PDB entry 8QY4 | electron microscopy, 3.06 A resolution | chains A and F of the 6 polymer chains in the assembly

[Chain A]
Protein: Interleukin-11
From: Homo sapiens
Reference sequence: P20809 (IL11_HUMAN); numbering as in UniProt (aligned over 1-199)
Chain sequence (199 residues; row label = number of the first residue in the row):
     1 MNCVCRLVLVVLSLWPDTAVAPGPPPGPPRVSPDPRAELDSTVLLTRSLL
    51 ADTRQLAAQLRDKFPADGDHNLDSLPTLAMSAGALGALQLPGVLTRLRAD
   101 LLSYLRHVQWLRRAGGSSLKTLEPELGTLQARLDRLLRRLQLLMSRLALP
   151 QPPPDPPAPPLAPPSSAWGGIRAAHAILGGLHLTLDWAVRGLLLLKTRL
Disordered / not traced: 1-34
UniProt features mapped onto this chain:
  - region: H182 to R190 (Important for interaction with IL11RA and for the stimulation of cell proliferation)
  - site: W168 (Important for interaction with IL6ST and for the stimulation of cell proliferation)
What the authors report for this chain:
  - conformationally variable residues (loop rearrangement): T77 to L90

[Chain F]
Protein: Interleukin-6 receptor subunit beta
From: Mus musculus
Reference sequence: Q00560 (IL6RB_MOUSE); numbering as in UniProt (aligned over 1-917)
Chain sequence (917 residues; row label = number of the first residue in the row):
     1 MSAPRIWLAQALLFFLTTESIGQLLEPCGYIYPEFPVVQRGSNFTAICVL
    51 KEACLQHYYVNASYIVWKTNHAAVPREQVTVINRTTSSVTFTDVVLPSVQ
   101 LTCNILSFGQIEQNVYGVTMLSGFPPDKPTNLTCIVNEGKNMLCQWDPGR
   151 ETYLETNYTLKSEWATEKFPDCQSKHGTSCMVSYMPTYYVNIEVWVEAEN
   201 ALGKVSSESINFDPVDKVKPTPPYNLSVTNSEELSSILKLSWVSSGLGGL
   251 LDLKSDIQYRTKDASTWIQVPLEDTMSPRTSFTVQDLKPFTEYVFRIRSI
   301 KDSGKGYWSDWSEEASGTTYEDRPSRPPSFWYKTNPSHGQEYRSVRLIWK
   351 ALPLSEANGKILDYEVILTQSKSVSQTYTVTGTELTVNLTNDRYVASLAA
   401 RNKVGKSAAAVLTIPSPHVTAAYSVVNLKAFPKDNLLWVEWTPPPKPVSK
   451 YILEWCVLSENAPCVEDWQQEDATVNRTHLRGRLLESKCYQITVTLVFAT
   501 GPGGSESLKAYLKQAAPARGPTVRTKKVGKNEAVLAWDQIPVDDQNGFIR
   551 NYSISYRTSVGKEMVVHVDSSHTEYTLSSLSSDTLYMVRMAAYTDEGGKD
   601 GPEFTFTTPKFAQGEIEAIVVPVCLAFLLTTLLGVLFCFNKRDLIKKHIW
   651 PNVPDPSKSHIAQWSPHTPPRHNFNSKDQMYSDGNFTDVSVVEIEANNKK
   701 PCPDDLKSVDLFKKEKVSTEGHSSGIGGSSCMSSSRPSISSNEENESAQS
   751 TASTVQYSTVVHSGYRHQVPSVQVFSRSESTQPLLDSEERPEDLQLVDSV
   801 DGGDEILPRQPYFKQNCSQPEACPEISHFERSNQVLSGNEEDFVRLKQQQ
   851 VSDHISQPYGSEQRRLFQEGSTADALGTGADGQMERFESVGMETTIDEEI
   901 PKSYLPQTVRQGGYMPQ
Disordered / not traced: 1-24, 608-917
Disulfide bonds: C28-C54, C48-C103, C134-C144, C172-C180, C456-C464
Covalent attachments: N-acetylglucosamine (NAG) linked to N43, N61, N83, N131, N157, N225
Construct notes: engineered mutation L496 (Pro in Q00560)
UniProt features mapped onto this chain:
  - motif: W308 to S312 (WSXWS motif), I649 to S657 (Box 1 motif)
  - modified residue (Phosphoserine): S659, S665, S780, S787, S827, S837
  - glycosylation (N-linked (GlcNAc...) asparagine): N43, N61, N83, N131, N157, N225, N388, N476, N551
What the authors report for this chain:
  - mutagenesis - P496L: unchanged binding to IL-11
  - mutagenesis - P496L: unchanged binding to IL-6

[How chain A and chain F interact]
Contacting residue pairs (16; chain A residue first):
  D62(A) with H71(F), salt bridge
  P65(A) with H71(F)
  D67(A) with K68(F), salt bridge; N104(F), hydrogen bond; E112(F); Q113(F); N114(F), hydrogen bond (side chain-backbone)
  G68(A) with E112(F)
  D69(A) with Q113(F), hydrogen bond (backbone-side chain)
  H70(A) with N114(F)
  S166(A) with Y116(F), hydrogen bond
  W168(A) with N114(F), hydrogen bond; V115(F); Y116(F); G117(F)
  R172(A) with N114(F), hydrogen bond (side chain-backbone)
Also at the interface, not in a pair above, chain A (10 interface residues in all): K63
Also at the interface, not in a pair above, chain F (11 interface residues in all): Q100, T102
Interface features reported in the paper:
  - specific contacts: D67(A)-K68(F) (salt bridge)

[Overview]
The interface between chain A and chain F involves 10 residues on one side and 11 on the other; the contacts
include 6 hydrogen bonds and 2 salt bridges. Polar contacts include D62(A)-H71(F), D67(A)-K68(F) and
D67(A)-N104(F). The authors report a salt bridge between D67(A) and K68(F). The paper reports that P496L of
chain F leaves binding to IL-11 unchanged; conformational variability at T77(A).
Chain A is Interleukin-11 (Homo sapiens) and chain F is Interleukin-6 receptor subunit beta (Mus musculus);
the structure, Structure of interleukin 11 (gp130 P496L mutant), was determined by electron microscopy (same
publication as 8QY5 and 8QY6).
